Entry 5F12 (X-ray diffraction, 1.50 A resolution); this record covers chains A and B.

[Chain A (and B)]
Protein: NAD(P)H dehydrogenase (quinone)
Source organism: Escherichia coli (strain K12)
Notes: EC 1.6.5.2; chain B of this document is another copy of the same molecule, construct and numbering; everything in this record applies to it too
Reference sequence: P0A8G6 (NQOR_ECOLI); residues 1-197 here correspond to UniProt positions 2-198 (UniProt number = residue number + 1)
Chain sequence (197 residues; numbered 1 to 197; the number before each row is that of its first residue):
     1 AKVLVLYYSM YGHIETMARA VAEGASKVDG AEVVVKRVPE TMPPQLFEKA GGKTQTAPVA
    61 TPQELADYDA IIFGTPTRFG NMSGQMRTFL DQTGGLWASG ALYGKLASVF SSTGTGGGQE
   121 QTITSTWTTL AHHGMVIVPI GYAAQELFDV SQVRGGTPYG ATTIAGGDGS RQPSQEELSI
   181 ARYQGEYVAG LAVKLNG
Not modelled in the structure: 153-155 (chain B: 145-154)
Modified / non-standard residues: Met10 (S-oxymethionine; MHO)
Swiss-Prot annotation at these positions:
  - binding site (FMN): Ser9 to Ile14, Thr77 to Phe79, Ser112 to Gly117, His132
  - binding site (NAD(+)): Tyr11, Ala50, Asp168
  - binding site (substrate): Trp97
  - modified residue: Lys49 (N6-acetyllysine)

[Chain A / chain B interface]
Residue-residue contacts (50):
  Arg78(A) - Arg87(B)  hydrogen bond (backbone-side chain)
  Arg78(A) - Asp91(B)  salt bridge
  Phe79(A) - Arg87(B)
  Phe79(A) - Leu90(B)
  Phe79(A) - Thr93(B)
  Phe79(A) - Trp97(B)  hydrophobic
  Phe79(A) - Thr128(B)
  Phe79(A) - Thr129(B)  hydrogen bond (backbone-side chain)
  Phe79(A) - His132(B)
  Phe79(A) - His133(B)
  Gly80(A) - Thr128(B)
  Gly80(A) - His132(B)
  Asn81(A) - Met82(B)
  Asn81(A) - Arg87(B)  hydrogen bond
  Asn81(A) - Ser125(B)  hydrogen bond (side chain-backbone)
  Met82(A) - Asn81(B)
  Met82(A) - Arg87(B)
  Ser83(A) - Arg87(B)
  Ser83(A) - Asp91(B)
  Gly84(A) - Arg87(B)
  Gly84(A) - Thr88(B)
  Gly84(A) - Asp91(B)  hydrogen bond (backbone-side chain)
  Arg87(A) - Arg78(B)  hydrogen bond (side chain-backbone)
  Arg87(A) - Phe79(B)
  Arg87(A) - Asn81(B)  hydrogen bond
  Arg87(A) - Met82(B)
  Arg87(A) - Ser83(B)
  Arg87(A) - Gly84(B)
  Arg87(A) - Arg87(B)
  Thr88(A) - Gly84(B)
  Thr88(A) - Thr88(B)
  Leu90(A) - Phe79(B)
  Asp91(A) - Arg78(B)  salt bridge
  Asp91(A) - Ser83(B)
  Asp91(A) - Gly84(B)  hydrogen bond (side chain-backbone)
  Thr93(A) - Phe79(B)
  Trp97(A) - Phe79(B)
  Gly117(A) - His132(B)
  Gly118(A) - His132(B)
  Gln121(A) - Thr128(B)
  Ser125(A) - Asn81(B)  hydrogen bond (backbone-side chain)
  Thr128(A) - Phe79(B)
  Thr128(A) - Gly80(B)
  Thr128(A) - Gln121(B)
  Thr129(A) - Phe79(B)  hydrogen bond (side chain-backbone)
  His132(A) - Phe79(B)
  His132(A) - Gly80(B)
  His132(A) - Gly117(B)
  His132(A) - Gly118(B)
  His133(A) - Phe79(B)
Other interface residues (no listed pair), chain A (23 interface residues in all): Gln85, Gly94
Other interface residues (no listed pair), chain B (23 interface residues in all): Gln85, Gly94

[Overview]
Chain A and chain B each contribute 23 residues to their interface; the contacts include 10 hydrogen bonds and
2 salt bridges. Among the polar pairs are Arg78(A)-Asp91(B), Arg78(A)-Arg87(B) and Phe79(A)-Thr129(B).
Chain A and chain B are both NAD(P)H dehydrogenase (quinone) (Escherichia coli (strain K12)); the structure,
WrbA in complex with FMN under crystallization conditions of WrbA-FMN-BQ structure (4YQE), was determined by
X-ray diffraction (same publication as 4YQE).
